PDB entry 9BH8 | electron microscopy, 3.60 A resolution | chains B and Y of the 4 polymer chains in the assembly

== Chain B ==
Protein: DNA polymerase theta
Organism: Homo sapiens
Notes: EC 3.6.4.12, 2.7.7.7, 2.7.7.49
Reference sequence: O75417 (DPOLQ_HUMAN); numbering as in UniProt (aligned over 2-894)
Amino-acid sequence (893 residues; each row starts with the number of its first residue):
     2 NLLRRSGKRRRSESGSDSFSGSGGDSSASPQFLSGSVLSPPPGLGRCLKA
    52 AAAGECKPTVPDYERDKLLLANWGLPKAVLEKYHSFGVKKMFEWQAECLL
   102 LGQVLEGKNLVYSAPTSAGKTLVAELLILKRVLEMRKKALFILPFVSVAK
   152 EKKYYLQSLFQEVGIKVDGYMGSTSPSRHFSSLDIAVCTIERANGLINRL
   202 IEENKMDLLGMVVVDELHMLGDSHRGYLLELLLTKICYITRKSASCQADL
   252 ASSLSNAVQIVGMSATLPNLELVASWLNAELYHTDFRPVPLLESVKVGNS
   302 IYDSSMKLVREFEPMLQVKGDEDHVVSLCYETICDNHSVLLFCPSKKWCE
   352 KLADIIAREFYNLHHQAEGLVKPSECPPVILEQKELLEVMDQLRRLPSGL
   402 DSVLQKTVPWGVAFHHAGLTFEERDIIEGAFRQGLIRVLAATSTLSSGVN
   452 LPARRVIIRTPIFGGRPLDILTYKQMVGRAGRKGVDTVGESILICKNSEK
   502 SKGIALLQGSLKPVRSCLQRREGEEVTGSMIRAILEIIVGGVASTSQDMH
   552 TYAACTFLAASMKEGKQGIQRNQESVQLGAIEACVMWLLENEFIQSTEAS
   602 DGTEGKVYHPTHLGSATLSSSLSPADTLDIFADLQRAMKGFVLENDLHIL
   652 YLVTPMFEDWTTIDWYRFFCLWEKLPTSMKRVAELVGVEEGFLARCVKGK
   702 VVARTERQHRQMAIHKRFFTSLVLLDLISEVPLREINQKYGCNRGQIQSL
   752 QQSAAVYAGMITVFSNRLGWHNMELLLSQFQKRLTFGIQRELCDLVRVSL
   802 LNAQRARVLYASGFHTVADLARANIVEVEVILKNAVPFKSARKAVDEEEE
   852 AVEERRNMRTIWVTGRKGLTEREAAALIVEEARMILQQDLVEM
Disordered / not traced: 2-67, 247-255, 369-376, 565-576, 601-605, 864-867, 893-894
Swiss-Prot annotation at these positions:
  - motif: Asp216 to His219 (DEAH box)
  - binding site (ATP): Gln96, Ala115 to Thr122

== Chain Y ==
Molecule: Stem-loop DNA with microhomology in the 3' overhang
Sequence (56 nucleotides; row label = number of the first residue in the row):
     1 TTTTTTTTTTTTTTTTCACTGTGAGCTTAGCGTTAGAGTAGGTTTTTTTG
    51 CCCGGG
Disordered / not traced: 1-18, 50-56

== Interface between chain B and chain Y ==
Pairs across the interface (49):
  Phe146(B) - DT39(Y)  sugar contact
  Phe146(B) - DA40(Y)  phosphate contact
  Val147(B) - DA40(Y)  hydrogen bond to the phosphate
  Gly173(B) - DG41(Y)  hydrogen bond to the phosphate
  Ser174(B) - DG42(Y)  hydrogen bond to the base
  Thr190(B) - DG41(Y)  hydrogen bond to the phosphate
  Glu192(B) - DG41(Y)  sugar contact
  Arg193(B) - DG41(Y)  sugar contact
  Arg193(B) - DG42(Y)  salt bridge to the phosphate
  Gly196(B) - DG42(Y)  phosphate contact
  Arg200(B) - DT43(Y)  salt bridge to the phosphate
  Arg226(B) - DA40(Y)  sugar contact
  Pro345(B) - DA37(Y)  sugar contact
  Ser346(B) - DG36(Y)  phosphate contact
  Ser346(B) - DA37(Y)  phosphate contact
  Lys347(B) - DA37(Y)  salt bridge to the phosphate
  Lys347(B) - DG38(Y)  salt bridge to the phosphate
  Lys348(B) - DG25(Y)  salt bridge to the phosphate
  Trp349(B) - DG23(Y)  sugar contact
  Trp349(B) - DA24(Y)  phosphate contact
  Lys352(B) - DA24(Y)  salt bridge to the phosphate
  His417(B) - DG38(Y)  phosphate contact
  Ala418(B) - DG38(Y)  hydrogen bond to the phosphate
  Ala418(B) - DT39(Y)  phosphate contact
  Arg425(B) - DT39(Y)  salt bridge to the phosphate
  Thr443(B) - DA37(Y)  phosphate contact
  Thr443(B) - DG38(Y)  hydrogen bond to the phosphate
  Ser444(B) - DA37(Y)  hydrogen bond to the base
  Ser444(B) - DG38(Y)  sugar contact
  Thr445(B) - DG38(Y)  sugar contact
  Gly466(B) - DT20(Y)  sugar contact
  Gly466(B) - DG21(Y)  sugar contact
  Arg467(B) - DA37(Y)  base contact
  Lys497(B) - DG23(Y)  salt bridge to the phosphate
  Ser621(B) - DG42(Y)  sugar contact
  Ser622(B) - DG41(Y)  hydrogen bond to the phosphate
  Ser622(B) - DG42(Y)  hydrogen bond to the phosphate
  Thr663(B) - DG36(Y)  hydrogen bond to the phosphate
  Ser754(B) - DG41(Y)  base contact
  Ala756(B) - DG42(Y)  base contact
  Val757(B) - DG41(Y)  base contact
  Tyr758(B) - DG41(Y)  base contact
  Gly760(B) - DG42(Y)  base contact
  Met761(B) - DG41(Y)  base contact
  Met761(B) - DG42(Y)  sugar contact
  Val764(B) - DT43(Y)  sugar contact
  Gln782(B) - DG42(Y)  hydrogen bond to the base
  Glu792(B) - DT49(Y)  phosphate contact
  Phe815(B) - DT49(Y)  phosphate contact
Also at the interface, not in a pair above, chain B (48 interface residues in all): Met172, Ser448, Ile463, Gly465, Glu500, Ser620, Phe658, Gln753, Gln790, Tyr811
Also at the interface, not in a pair above, chain Y (16 interface residues in all): DT22, DT48

== Summary ==
48 residues of chain B face 16 of chain Y across their interface, with 11 hydrogen bonds and 8 salt bridges.
Among the polar pairs are Ser174(B)-DG42(Y), Ser444(B)-DA37(Y) and Gln782(B)-DG42(Y). From UniProt: 9
ATP-binding residues on chain B.
Chain B is DNA polymerase theta (Homo sapiens) and chain Y is Stem-loop DNA with microhomology in the 3'
overhang; the structure, Human DNA polymerase theta helicase domain dimer bound to DNA in the microhomology
searching conformation, was determined by electron microscopy together with 9BH6, 9BH7, 9BH9 and 9BHA from the
same study.
